PDB entry 4MG9 | X-ray diffraction, 2.00 A resolution | chains A and B of the 4 polymer chains in the assembly

== Chain A ==
Molecule: Estrogen receptor
From: Homo sapiens
Notes: fragment: ligand binding domain
UniProt: P03372 (ESR1_HUMAN); residue numbers follow UniProt; this construct covers 302-552
Chain sequence (255 residues; each row starts with the number of its first residue):
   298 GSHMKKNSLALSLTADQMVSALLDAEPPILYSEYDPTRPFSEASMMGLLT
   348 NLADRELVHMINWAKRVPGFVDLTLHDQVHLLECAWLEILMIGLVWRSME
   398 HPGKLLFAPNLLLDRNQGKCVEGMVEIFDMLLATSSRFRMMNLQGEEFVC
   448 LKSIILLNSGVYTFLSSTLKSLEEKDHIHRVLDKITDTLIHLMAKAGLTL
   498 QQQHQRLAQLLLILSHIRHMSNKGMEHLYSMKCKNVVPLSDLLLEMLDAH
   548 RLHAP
Unresolved in the structure: 298-304, 462-463, 549-552
Differences from the reference sequence: expression tag (298-301); engineered mutation Ser537 (Tyr in P03372)
Modified / non-standard residues: Cys381 (s-hydroxycysteine; CSO)
Residues lining bound ligands: butyl 4-hydroxybenzoate (27K): Leu346, Leu349, Ala350, Glu353, Leu387, Met388, Leu391, Arg394, Phe404, Ile424, Gly521, His524, Leu525
Reported in the primary citation:
  - specificity-determining residues: Met421 (proposed by the authors, not directly observed)
  - mutagenesis - Y537S: increased stability (citing earlier work)

== Chain B ==
Molecule: Estrogen receptor
From: Homo sapiens
Notes: fragment: ligand binding domain
UniProt: P03372 (ESR1_HUMAN); residues 302-552 here = UniProt positions 302-552
Chain sequence (255 residues; numbered 298 to 552; the number before each row is that of its first residue):
   298 GSHMKKNSLALSLTADQMVSALLDAEPPILYSEYDPTRPFSEASMMGLLT
   348 NLADRELVHMINWAKRVPGFVDLTLHDQVHLLECAWLEILMIGLVWRSME
   398 HPGKLLFAPNLLLDRNQGKCVEGMVEIFDMLLATSSRFRMMNLQGEEFVC
   448 LKSIILLNSGVYTFLSSTLKSLEEKDHIHRVLDKITDTLIHLMAKAGLTL
   498 QQQHQRLAQLLLILSHIRHMSNKGMEHLYSMKCKNVVPLSDLLLEMLDAH
   548 RLHAP
Unresolved in the structure: 298-303, 334-336, 462-470, 549-552
Differences from the reference sequence: expression tag (298-301); engineered mutation Ser537 (Tyr in P03372)
Modified / non-standard residues: Cys381 (s-hydroxycysteine; CSO); Cys417 (s-hydroxycysteine; CSO); Cys530 (s-hydroxycysteine; CSO)
Residues lining bound ligands: butyl 4-hydroxybenzoate (27K): Leu346, Leu349, Ala350, Glu353, Leu384, Leu387, Met388, Leu391, Arg394, Phe404, Met421, Ile424, Gly521, His524

== How chain A and chain B interact ==
Residue-residue contacts (59):
  Cys381(A) - His516(B)
  Ala430(A) - Tyr459(B)
  Arg434(A) - Tyr459(B)  hydrogen bond
  Arg434(A) - His476(B)  hydrogen bond
  Ile451(A) - Leu509(B)  hydrophobic
  Asn455(A) - Leu509(B)  hydrogen bond (side chain-backbone)
  Asn455(A) - His513(B)  hydrogen bond
  Ser456(A) - His513(B)
  Val458(A) - His513(B)
  Tyr459(A) - Ala430(B)
  Tyr459(A) - Arg434(B)  hydrogen bond
  Tyr459(A) - Ile510(B)
  Tyr459(A) - His513(B)
  Thr460(A) - His513(B)
  His476(A) - Arg434(B)
  Asp480(A) - Gln502(B)
  Asp480(A) - Gln506(B)  hydrogen bond
  Thr483(A) - His501(B)
  Thr483(A) - Ala505(B)
  Asp484(A) - Gln498(B)
  Asp484(A) - His501(B)  salt bridge
  Asp484(A) - Gln502(B)  hydrogen bond
  Ile487(A) - His501(B)
  Leu497(A) - Leu497(B)  hydrophobic
  Gln498(A) - Asp484(B)  hydrogen bond
  His501(A) - Thr483(B)
  His501(A) - Ile487(B)
  His501(A) - His501(B)
  His501(A) - Leu504(B)
  Gln502(A) - Asp480(B)
  Gln502(A) - Asp484(B)  hydrogen bond
  Leu504(A) - His501(B)
  Ala505(A) - Thr483(B)
  Ala505(A) - Leu508(B)  hydrophobic
  Gln506(A) - Asp480(B)  hydrogen bond
  Leu508(A) - Ala505(B)  hydrophobic
  Leu509(A) - Ile451(B)  hydrophobic
  Leu509(A) - Asn455(B)
  Leu509(A) - Leu508(B)  hydrophobic
  Leu509(A) - Leu511(B)  hydrophobic
  Ile510(A) - Tyr459(B)
  Leu511(A) - Leu509(B)  hydrophobic
  Ser512(A) - Arg515(B)  hydrogen bond
  His513(A) - Asn455(B)  hydrogen bond (side chain-backbone)
  His513(A) - Ser456(B)
  His513(A) - Val458(B)
  His513(A) - Tyr459(B)
  His513(A) - Arg515(B)
  Arg515(A) - Ser512(B)  hydrogen bond
  Arg515(A) - His513(B)  hydrogen bond
  Arg515(A) - His516(B)
  His516(A) - Cys381(B)
  His516(A) - Arg515(B)
  His516(A) - Asn519(B)  hydrogen bond
  Asn519(A) - His516(B)  hydrogen bond
  Asn519(A) - Asn519(B)
  Lys520(A) - His547(B)
  Glu523(A) - Glu523(B)
  His547(A) - Lys520(B)
Also at the interface, not in a pair above, chain A (35 interface residues in all): Met427, Leu479
Also at the interface, not in a pair above, chain B (35 interface residues in all): Met427, Thr460, Leu479

== Summary ==
Chain A and chain B each contribute 35 residues to their interface, with 16 hydrogen bonds and 1 salt bridge.
Polar contacts include Asp484(A)-His501(B), Arg434(A)-Tyr459(B) and Arg434(A)-His476(B). Bound to chain A:
butyl 4-hydroxybenzoate. Bound to chain B: butyl 4-hydroxybenzoate. From the paper: Y537S of chain A increases
stability; the specificity determinant Met421(A).
Here chain A is Estrogen receptor and chain B is Estrogen receptor, both from Homo sapiens. Entry 4MG9
(Crystal structure of hERa-LBD (Y537S) in complex with butylparaben) was determined by X-ray diffraction (same
publication as 4MG5, 4MG6, 4MG7, 4MG8, 4MGA, 4MGB, 4MGC and 4MGD).
